PDB entry 7U4D | electron microscopy, 8.10 A resolution (very low resolution: no residue pairs are listed; an interface is given only as per-side residue counts) | chains C and J of the 22 polymer chains in the assembly

[Chain C]
Name: Histone H2A
From: Homo sapiens
Reference sequence: Q93077 (H2A1C_HUMAN); residues 0-129 here correspond to UniProt positions 1-130 (UniProt number = residue number + 1)
Chain sequence (130 residues; row label = number of the first residue in the row; numbering starts at 0):
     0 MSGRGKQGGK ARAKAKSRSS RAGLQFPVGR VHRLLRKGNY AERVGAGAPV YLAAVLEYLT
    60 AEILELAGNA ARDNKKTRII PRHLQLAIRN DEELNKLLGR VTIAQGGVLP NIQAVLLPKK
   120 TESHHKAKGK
Disordered / not traced: 0-13, 113-129

[Chain J]
Molecule: 147-nt DNA strand
Sequence (147 nucleotides; each row starts with the number of its first residue; numbers below 1 keep their minus sign (DA-73 is residue -73)):
   -73 ATCGGATGTA TATATCTGAC ACGTGCCTGG AGACTAGGGA GTAATCCCCT TGGCGGTTAA
   -13 AACGCGGGGG ACAGCGCGTA CGTGCGTTTA AGCGGTGCTA GAGCTGTCTA CGACCAATTG
    47 AGCGGCCTCG GCACCGGATT CTCAGAT
Disordered / not traced: -73 to -70, 70-73

[Interface between chain C and chain J]
At this resolution (8 A) residue pairs are not listed: 9 residues of chain C and 7 of chain J lie at the interface.

[Summary]
9 residues of chain C and 7 residues of chain J are in contact.
Chain C is Histone H2A (Homo sapiens) and chain J is a 147-nt DNA strand; the structure, CryoEM structure of
CENP-N promoted nucleosome stacks with CENP-A and 601 DNA sequence, was determined by electron microscopy
(same publication as 7U46 and 7U47).
